Entry 4JK2 (X-ray diffraction, 4.20 A resolution (low resolution: residue-level contacts below are approximate; hydrogen-bond / salt-bridge calls are withheld)); this record covers chains A and B of the 6 polymer chains in the assembly.

[Chain A (and B)]
Protein: Escherichia coli RNA polymerase alpha subunit
Organism: Escherichia coli
Notes: EC 2.7.7.6; chain B of this document is another copy of the same molecule, construct and numbering; everything in this record applies to it too
UniProt: P0A7Z4 (RPOA_ECOLI); residues 1-329 here = UniProt positions 1-329
Amino-acid sequence (329 residues; each row starts with the number of its first residue):
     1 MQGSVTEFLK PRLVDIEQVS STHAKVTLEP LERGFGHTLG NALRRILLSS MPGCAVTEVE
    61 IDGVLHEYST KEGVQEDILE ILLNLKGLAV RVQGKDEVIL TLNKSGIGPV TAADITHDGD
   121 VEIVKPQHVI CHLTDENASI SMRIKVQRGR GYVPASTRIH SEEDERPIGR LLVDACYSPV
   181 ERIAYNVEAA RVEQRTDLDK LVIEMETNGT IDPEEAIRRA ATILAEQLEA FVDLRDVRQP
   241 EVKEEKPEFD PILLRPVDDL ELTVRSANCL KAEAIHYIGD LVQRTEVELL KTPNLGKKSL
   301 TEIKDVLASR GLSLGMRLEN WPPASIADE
Disordered / not traced: 1-2, 326-329 (chain B: 1-5, 158-167, 237-329)
UniProt features mapped onto this chain:
  - region: Glu162 to Glu165 (Required for interaction with Crp at class II promoters)
  - modified residue: Arg265 (ADP-ribosylarginine), Lys297 (N6-acetyllysine), Lys298 (N6-acetyllysine)
  - mutagenesis: Arg45 (R45C: In rpoA112; temperature-sensitive, blocks RNA polymerase assembly), Glu162 to Glu165 (5-fold decrease in CRP-class II promoter-dependent transcription), Glu165 (E165K: 5-fold decrease in CRP-class II promoter-dependent transcription), Arg191 (R191C: In rpoA101; temperature-sensitive)

[Interface between chain A and chain B]
Residue-residue contacts (60):
  Thr6(A) with Pro52(B); Arg150(B)
  Glu7(A) with Arg150(B)
  Phe8(A) with Ser50(B); Arg150(B); Ile223(B)
  Leu9(A) with Gln227(B)
  Lys10(A) with Glu226(B); Gln227(B)
  Pro11(A) with Gln227(B); Leu228(B); Ala230(B)
  Arg12(A) with Phe231(B)
  Leu13(A) with Phe231(B)
  Leu28(A) with Phe231(B)
  Phe35(A) with Ile46(B); Ser50(B); Ile223(B); Gln227(B)
  His37(A) with Arg45(B)
  Thr38(A) with Ala42(B); Arg45(B)
  Leu39(A) with Leu224(B)
  Ala42(A) with Thr38(B)
  Arg45(A) with Gly34(B); Thr38(B)
  Ile46(A) with Phe35(B)
  Ser50(A) with Phe8(B); Phe35(B)
  Arg150(A) with Glu7(B); Phe8(B); Glu32(B)
  Arg218(A) with Phe231(B); Asp233(B)
  Ala221(A) with Leu228(B)
  Thr222(A) with Phe231(B); Val232(B)
  Ile223(A) with Phe8(B); Phe35(B)
  Leu224(A) with Leu39(B); Leu228(B)
  Ala225(A) with Leu228(B)
  Glu226(A) with Lys10(B)
  Gln227(A) with Leu9(B); Pro11(B); Leu31(B); Leu39(B)
  Leu228(A) with Leu39(B); Leu224(B)
  Glu229(A) with Lys10(B)
  Phe231(A) with Leu28(B); Leu39(B); Leu43(B); Arg218(B); Ala221(B)
  Val232(A) with Arg218(B)
  Leu234(A) with Ile16(B)
  Asp236(A) with Val14(B); Ile16(B)
  Val237(A) with Arg12(B)
Interface residues without a listed pair, chain A (37 interface residues in all): Val5, Leu31, Gly34, Ala230
Interface residues without a listed pair, chain B (39 interface residues in all): Thr6, Leu13, His37, Glu214, Ile217, Arg219

[In short]
The interface between chain A and chain B involves 37 residues on one side and 39 on the other. UniProt lists
6 mutagenesis sites on chain A.
Chain A and chain B are both Escherichia coli RNA polymerase alpha subunit (Escherichia coli); the structure,
X-ray crystal structure of Escherichia coli sigma70 holoenzyme in complex with guanosine pentaphosphate
(pppGpp), was determined by X-ray diffraction, deposited together with 4JK1.
